PDB entry 8KD3 | electron microscopy, 2.90 A resolution | chains O and X of the 16 polymer chains in the assembly

# Chain O
Name: Histone H3
Organism: Xenopus laevis
UniProt: A0A310TTQ1 (A0A310TTQ1_XENLA); residues 1-135 here correspond to UniProt positions 2-136 (UniProt number = residue number + 1)
Amino-acid sequence (135 residues; each row starts with the number of its first residue):
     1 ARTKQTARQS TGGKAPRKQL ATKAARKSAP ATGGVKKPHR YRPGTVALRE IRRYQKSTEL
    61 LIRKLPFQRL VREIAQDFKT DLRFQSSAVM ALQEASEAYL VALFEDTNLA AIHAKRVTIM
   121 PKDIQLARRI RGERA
Not modelled in the structure: 1-35, 135
Sequence notes: engineered mutation Gln9 (Lys10 in A0A310TTQ1), Ala110 (Cys111 in A0A310TTQ1)
Modified residues: Lys36 (N-trimethyllysine; M3L)

# Chain X
Molecule: 187bp DNA
Sequence (187 nucleotides; numbered -93 to 93; the number before each row is that of its first residue; numbers below 1 keep their minus sign (DG-93 is residue -93)):
   -93 GCGGTGGCGG CCGCTCTAGA ACAGGATGTA TATATCTGAC ACGTGCCTGG AGACTAGGGA
   -33 GTAATCCCCT TGGCGGTTAA AACGCGGGGG ACAGCGCGTA CGTGCGTTTA AGCGGTGCTA
    27 GAGCTGTCTA CGACCAATTG AGCGGCCTCG GCACCGGGAT TCTCCAGGGC GGCCGCGTAT
    87 AGGGTCC
Not modelled in the structure: -93 to -89, 76-93

# How chain O and chain X interact
Pairs across the interface (24; chain O residue first):
  Arg40(O) - DG8(X)  base contact
  Arg40(O) - DT9(X)  hydrogen bond to the base
  Tyr41(O) - DT9(X)  sugar contact
  Tyr41(O) - DG10(X)  phosphate contact
  Arg42(O) - DT9(X)  phosphate contact
  Pro43(O) - DG8(X)  phosphate contact
  Pro43(O) - DT9(X)  phosphate contact
  Gly44(O) - DG8(X)  hydrogen bond to the phosphate
  Gly44(O) - DT9(X)  hydrogen bond to the phosphate
  Thr45(O) - DT9(X)  hydrogen bond to the phosphate
  Val46(O) - DT9(X)  hydrogen bond to the phosphate
  Val46(O) - DG10(X)  phosphate contact
  Ala47(O) - DT9(X)  phosphate contact
  Arg49(O) - DG-66(X)  sugar contact
  Arg53(O) - DT-65(X)  salt bridge to the phosphate
  Lys56(O) - DA-64(X)  salt bridge to the phosphate
  Arg63(O) - DA17(X)  phosphate contact
  Arg63(O) - DG18(X)  phosphate contact
  Lys64(O) - DG18(X)  hydrogen bond to the phosphate
  Leu65(O) - DA17(X)  phosphate contact
  Leu65(O) - DG18(X)  hydrogen bond to the phosphate
  Pro66(O) - DA17(X)  phosphate contact
  Arg69(O) - DA17(X)  salt bridge to the phosphate
  Arg83(O) - DA26(X)  hydrogen bond to the base
Interface residues without a listed pair, chain O (19 interface residues in all): His39, Thr118
Interface residues without a listed pair, chain X (14 interface residues in all): DG-69, DA-68, DC7, DA16, DG27

# Overview
19 residues of chain O and 14 residues of chain X are in contact; the contacts include 8 hydrogen bonds and 3
salt bridges. Among the polar pairs are Arg40(O)-DT9(X), Arg83(O)-DA26(X) and Gly44(O)-DG8(X).
Here chain O is Histone H3 (Xenopus laevis) and chain X is 187bp DNA. Entry 8KD3 (Rpd3S in complex with
nucleosome with H3K36MLA modification, H3K9Q mutation and 187bp DNA) was determined by electron microscopy,
deposited together with 8KC7, 8KD2, 8KD4, 8KD5, 8KD6 and 8KD7.
